Entry 6WGG (electron microscopy, 8.10 A resolution (very low resolution: no residue pairs are listed; an interface is given only as per-side residue counts)); this record covers chains 4 and 7 of the 16 polymer chains in the assembly.

== Chain 4 ==
Protein: DNA replication licensing factor MCM4
Organism: Saccharomyces cerevisiae
Notes: EC 3.6.4.12
UniProt: P30665 (MCM4_YEAST); residue numbers follow UniProt; this construct covers 1-933
Amino-acid sequence (933 residues; numbered 1 to 933; the number before each row is that of its first residue):
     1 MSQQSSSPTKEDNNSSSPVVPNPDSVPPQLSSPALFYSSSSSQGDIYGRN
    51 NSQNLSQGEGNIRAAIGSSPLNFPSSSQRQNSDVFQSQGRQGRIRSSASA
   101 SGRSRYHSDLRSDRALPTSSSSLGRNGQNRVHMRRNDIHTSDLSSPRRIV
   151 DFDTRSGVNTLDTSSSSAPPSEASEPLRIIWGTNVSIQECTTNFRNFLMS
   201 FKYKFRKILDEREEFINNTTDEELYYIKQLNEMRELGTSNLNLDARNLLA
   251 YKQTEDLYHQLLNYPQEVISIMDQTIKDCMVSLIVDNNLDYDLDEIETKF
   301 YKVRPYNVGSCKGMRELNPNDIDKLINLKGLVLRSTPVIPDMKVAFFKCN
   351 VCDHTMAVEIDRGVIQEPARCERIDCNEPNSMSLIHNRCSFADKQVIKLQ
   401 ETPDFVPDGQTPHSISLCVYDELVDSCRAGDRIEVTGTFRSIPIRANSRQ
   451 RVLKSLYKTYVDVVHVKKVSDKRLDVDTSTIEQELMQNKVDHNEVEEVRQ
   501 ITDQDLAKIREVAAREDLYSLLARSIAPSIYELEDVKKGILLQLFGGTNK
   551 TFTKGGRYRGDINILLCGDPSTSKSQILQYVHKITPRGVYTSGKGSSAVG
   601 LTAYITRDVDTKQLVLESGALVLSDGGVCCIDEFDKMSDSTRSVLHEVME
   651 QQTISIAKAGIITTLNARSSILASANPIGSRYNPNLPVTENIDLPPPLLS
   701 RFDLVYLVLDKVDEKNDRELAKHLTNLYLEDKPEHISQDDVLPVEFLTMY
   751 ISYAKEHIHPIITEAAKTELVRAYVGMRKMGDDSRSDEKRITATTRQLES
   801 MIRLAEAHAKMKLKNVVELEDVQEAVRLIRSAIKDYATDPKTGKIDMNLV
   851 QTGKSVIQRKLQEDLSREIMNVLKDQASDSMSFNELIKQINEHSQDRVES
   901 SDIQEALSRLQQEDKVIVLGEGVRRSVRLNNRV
Disordered / not traced: 1-176, 213-220, 442-457, 471-491, 681, 780-794, 835-858, 927-933

== Chain 7 ==
Protein: DNA replication licensing factor MCM7
Organism: Saccharomyces cerevisiae
Notes: EC 3.6.4.12
UniProt: P38132 (MCM7_YEAST); residue numbers follow UniProt; this construct covers 1-845
Amino-acid sequence (845 residues; each row starts with the number of its first residue):
     1 MSAALPSIQLPVDYNNLFNEITDFLVTFKQDTLSSDATRNENEDENLDAE
    51 NIEQHLLEKGPKYMAMLQKVANRELNSVIIDLDDILQYQNEKFLQGTQAD
   101 DLVSAIQQNANHFTELFCRAIDNNMPLPTKEIDYKDDVLDVILNQRRLRN
   151 ERMLSDRTNEIRSENLMDTTMDPPSSMNDALREVVEDETELFPPNLTRRY
   201 FLYFKPLSQNCARRYRKKAISSKPLSVRQIKGDFLGQLITVRGIITRVSD
   251 VKPAVEVIAYTCDQCGYEVFQEVNSRTFTPLSECTSEECSQNQTKGQLFM
   301 STRASKFSAFQECKIQELSQQVPVGHIPRSLNIHVNGTLVRSLSPGDIVD
   351 VTGIFLPAPYTGFKALKAGLLTETYLEAQFVRQHKKKFASFSLTSDVEER
   401 VMELITSGDVYNRLAKSIAPEIYGNLDVKKALLLLLVGGVDKRVGDGMKI
   451 RGDINVCLMGDPGVAKSQLLKAICKISPRGVYTTGKGSSGVGLTAAVMKD
   501 PVTDEMILEGGALVLADNGICCIDEFDKMDESDRTAIHEVMEQQTISISK
   551 AGINTTLNARTSILAAANPLYGRYNPRLSPLDNINLPAALLSRFDILFLM
   601 LDIPSRDDDEKLAEHVTYVHMHNKQPDLDFTPVEPSKMREYIAYAKTKRP
   651 VMSEAVNDYVVQAYIRLRQDSKREMDSKFSFGQATPRTLLGIIRLSQALA
   701 KLRLADMVDIDDVEEALRLVRVSKESLYQETNKSKEDESPTTKIFTIIKK
   751 MLQETGKNTLSYENIVKTVRLRGFTMLQLSNCIQEYSYLNVWHLINEGNT
   801 LKFVDDGTMDTDQEDSLVSTPKLAPQTTASANVSAQDSDIDLQDA
Disordered / not traced: 1-11, 32-58, 131-195, 216-219, 357-375, 385-395, 673-675, 730-739, 792-845

== Interface between chain 4 and chain 7 ==
At this resolution (8 A) residue pairs are not listed: 31 residues of chain 4 and 37 of chain 7 lie at the interface.

== Overview ==
Chain 4 and chain 7 form an interface of 31 and 37 residues respectively.
Here chain 4 is DNA replication licensing factor MCM4 and chain 7 is DNA replication licensing factor MCM7,
both from Saccharomyces cerevisiae. Entry 6WGG (Atomic model of pre-insertion mutant OCCM-DNA
complex(ORC-Cdc6-Cdt1-Mcm2-7 with Mcm6 WHD truncation)) was determined by electron microscopy together with
6WGC, 6WGF and 6WGI from the same study.
